PDB entry 9EQ3 | electron microscopy, 6.90 A resolution (low resolution: residue-level contacts below are approximate; hydrogen-bond / salt-bridge calls are withheld) | chains H and X of the 5 polymer chains in the assembly

Chain H (and X):
Protein: IgE HMM5 heavy chain
From: Homo sapiens
Notes: chain X of this document is another copy of the same molecule, construct and numbering; everything in this record applies to it too
Amino-acid sequence (551 residues; numbered 1 to 551; the number before each row is that of its first residue):
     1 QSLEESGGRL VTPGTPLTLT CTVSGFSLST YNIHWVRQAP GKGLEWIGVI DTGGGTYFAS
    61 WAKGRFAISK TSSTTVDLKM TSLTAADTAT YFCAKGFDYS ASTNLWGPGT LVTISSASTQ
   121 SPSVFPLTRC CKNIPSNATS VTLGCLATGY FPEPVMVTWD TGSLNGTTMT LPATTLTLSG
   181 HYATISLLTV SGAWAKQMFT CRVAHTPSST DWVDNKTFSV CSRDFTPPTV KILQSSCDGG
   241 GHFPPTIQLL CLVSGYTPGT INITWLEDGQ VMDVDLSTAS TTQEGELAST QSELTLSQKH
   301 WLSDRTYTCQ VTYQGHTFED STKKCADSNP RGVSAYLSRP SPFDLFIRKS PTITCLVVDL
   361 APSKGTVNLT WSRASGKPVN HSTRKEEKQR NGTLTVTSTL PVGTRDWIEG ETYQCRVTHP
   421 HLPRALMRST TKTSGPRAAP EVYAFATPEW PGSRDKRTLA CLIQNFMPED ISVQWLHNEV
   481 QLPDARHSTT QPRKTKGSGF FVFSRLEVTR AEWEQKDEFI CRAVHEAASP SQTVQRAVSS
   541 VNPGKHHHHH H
Disordered / not traced: 549-551 (chain X: 545-551)
Cystine bridges: Cys-21/Cys-93, Cys-131/Cys-221, Cys-145/Cys-201, Cys-251/Cys-309, Cys-355/Cys-415, Cys-461/Cys-521
Glycans and other covalent adducts: N-acetylglucosamine (NAG) linked to Asn-137, Asn-165, Asn-215, Asn-262; glycan linked to Asn-391
What the authors report for this chain:
  - post-translational modification sites: Asn-137, Asn-165
  - contacts within the chain: Phe-225/Tyr-313, Phe-225/Phe-318

How chain H and chain X interact:
Disulfides between the chains: Cys-237(H)/Cys-325(X), Cys-325(H)/Cys-237(X)
Residue-residue contacts (101; chain H residue first):
  Ile-232(H) / Ser-236(X)
  Leu-233(H) / Leu-233(X)
  Leu-233(H) / Gln-234(X)
  Leu-233(H) / Ser-235(X)
  Gln-234(H) / Leu-233(X)
  Gln-234(H) / Gln-234(X)
  Ser-235(H) / Lys-231(X)
  Ser-235(H) / Leu-233(X)
  Ser-235(H) / Gln-234(X)
  Ser-236(H) / Ile-232(X)
  Ser-236(H) / Gln-234(X)
  Ser-236(H) / Thr-322(X)
  Cys-237(H) / Thr-322(X)
  Cys-237(H) / Cys-325(X)  disulfide
  Cys-237(H) / Ala-326(X)
  Gly-239(H) / Lys-323(X)
  Gly-240(H) / Lys-323(X)
  Gly-240(H) / Arg-424(X)
  Gly-241(H) / Lys-323(X)
  Gly-241(H) / Cys-325(X)
  Gly-241(H) / Ala-326(X)
  His-242(H) / Ser-429(X)
  Phe-243(H) / Cys-325(X)
  Phe-243(H) / Ala-326(X)
  Gln-270(H) / Lys-494(X)
  Val-271(H) / Lys-494(X)
  Asp-273(H) / Gly-497(X)
  Asp-273(H) / Ser-498(X)
  Asp-273(H) / Gly-499(X)
  Asp-275(H) / Pro-436(X)
  Gln-298(H) / Ser-429(X)
  Lys-299(H) / Arg-339(X)
  Leu-302(H) / Arg-428(X)
  Lys-323(H) / Gly-239(X)
  Lys-323(H) / Gly-240(X)
  Lys-323(H) / Gly-241(X)
  Lys-324(H) / Asp-327(X)
  Lys-324(H) / Ser-328(X)
  Cys-325(H) / Cys-237(X)  disulfide
  Cys-325(H) / Phe-243(X)
  Cys-325(H) / Asp-327(X)
  Ala-326(H) / Gly-241(X)
  Ala-326(H) / Phe-243(X)
  Ala-326(H) / Asp-327(X)
  Asp-327(H) / Phe-243(X)
  Asp-327(H) / Lys-324(X)
  Asn-329(H) / Gly-240(X)
  Asn-329(H) / Gly-241(X)
  Arg-390(H) / Gly-239(X)
  Asn-391(H) / Gly-239(X)
  Asn-391(H) / Gly-240(X)
  Glu-441(H) / Trp-450(X)
  Val-442(H) / Trp-450(X)
  Tyr-443(H) / Thr-447(X)
  Tyr-443(H) / Pro-448(X)
  Tyr-443(H) / Trp-450(X)
  Phe-445(H) / Phe-445(X)
  Phe-445(H) / Ala-446(X)
  Ala-446(H) / Phe-445(X)
  Thr-447(H) / Tyr-443(X)
  Thr-447(H) / Phe-445(X)
  Thr-447(H) / Leu-462(X)
  Pro-448(H) / Tyr-443(X)
  Pro-448(H) / Arg-536(X)
  Trp-450(H) / Glu-441(X)
  Trp-450(H) / Tyr-443(X)
  Thr-458(H) / Gln-464(X)
  Ala-460(H) / Phe-503(X)
  Leu-462(H) / Thr-447(X)
  Gln-464(H) / Thr-458(X)
  Gln-464(H) / Arg-505(X)
  Ala-485(H) / Lys-496(X)
  Arg-486(H) / Lys-496(X)
  His-487(H) / Lys-496(X)
  Ser-488(H) / Arg-493(X)
  Ser-488(H) / Lys-496(X)
  Ser-488(H) / Phe-501(X)
  Thr-489(H) / Arg-493(X)
  Thr-495(H) / Arg-505(X)
  Thr-495(H) / Glu-507(X)
  Lys-496(H) / Ala-485(X)
  Lys-496(H) / Arg-486(X)
  Lys-496(H) / His-487(X)
  Lys-496(H) / Ser-488(X)
  Lys-496(H) / Glu-507(X)
  Gly-497(H) / Glu-507(X)
  Phe-501(H) / Ser-488(X)
  Phe-501(H) / Arg-505(X)
  Phe-503(H) / Ala-460(X)
  Phe-503(H) / Phe-503(X)
  Arg-505(H) / Gln-464(X)
  Arg-505(H) / Thr-495(X)
  Arg-505(H) / Phe-501(X)
  Arg-505(H) / Phe-503(X)
  Glu-507(H) / Thr-495(X)
  Glu-507(H) / Lys-496(X)
  Lys-545(H) / Pro-543(X)
  His-547(H) / Pro-543(X)
  His-547(H) / Gly-544(X)
  His-548(H) / Pro-543(X)
  His-548(H) / Gly-544(X)
Also at the interface, not in a pair above, chain H (64 interface residues in all): Asp-238, Leu-250, Met-272, Thr-295, Ser-321, Thr-322, Pro-440, Asn-465, Thr-490, Arg-493, Ser-504
Also at the interface, not in a pair above, chain X (64 interface residues in all): Asp-238, His-242, Leu-250, Leu-302, Ser-321, Gln-414, Met-427, Ser-434, Asn-465, Thr-489, Thr-490, Ser-504

Overview:
The chain H/chain X interface involves 64 residues from each chain, with 2 disulfide bonds.
N-acetylglucosamine is covalently linked to Asn-137(H), Asn-165(H), Asn-215(H) and Asn-262(H). The paper
reports modification sites Asn-137(H) and Asn-165(H); contacts within the chain involving Phe-225(H),
Tyr-313(H) and Phe-318(H).
Both chains are IgE HMM5 heavy chain (Homo sapiens). Entry 9EQ3 (Structure of IgE HMM5 bound to FceRIa cryo-EM
class 8) was determined by electron microscopy, deposited together with 9EQ4 and 8R61.
